PDB entry 6BGA | X-ray diffraction, 2.31 A resolution | chains A and D of the 5 polymer chains in the assembly

# Chain A
Protein: H-2 class II histocompatibility antigen, E-K alpha chain
Source organism: Mus musculus
UniProtKB: P04224 (HA22_MOUSE); residues 1-191 here correspond to UniProt positions 26-216 (UniProt number = residue number + 25)
Sequence (204 residues; each row starts with the number of its first residue; numbers below 1 keep their minus sign (Ala-2 is residue -2)):
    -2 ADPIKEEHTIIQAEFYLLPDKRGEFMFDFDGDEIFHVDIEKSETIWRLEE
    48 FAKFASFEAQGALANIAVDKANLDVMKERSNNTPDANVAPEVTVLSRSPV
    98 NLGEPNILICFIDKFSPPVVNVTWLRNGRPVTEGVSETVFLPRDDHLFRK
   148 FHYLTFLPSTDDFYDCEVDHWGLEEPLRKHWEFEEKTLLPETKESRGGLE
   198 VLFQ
Unresolved in the structure: -2 to 0, 183-201
Differences from the reference sequence: expression tag (-2 to 0, 192-201)
Swiss-Prot annotation at these positions:
  - region: Glu179 to Glu191 (Connecting peptide)
  - glycosylation: Asn118 (N-linked (GlcNAc...) asparagine)
Cystine bridges: Cys107-Cys163
Glycans and other covalent adducts: N-acetylglucosamine (NAG) linked to Asn78, Asn118
Reported in the primary citation:
  - mutagenesis - V65I: increased binding to tetramer staining

# Chain D
Protein: T cell receptor 2B4 beta chain
Source organism: Mus musculus
Sequence (255 residues; each row starts with the number of its first residue; numbering starts at 0):
     0 ADPKVIQTPRYLVKGQGQKAKMRCIPEKGHPVVFWYQQNKNNEFKFLINF
    50 QNQEVLQQIDMTEKRFSAECPSNSPCSLEIQSSEAGDSALYLCASSLNWS
   100 QDTQYFGPGTRLLVLEDLKNVFPPEVAVFEPSEAEISHTQKATLVCLATG
   150 FYPDHVELSWWVNGKEVHSGVCTDPQPLKEQPALNDSRYALSSRLRVSAT
   200 FWQNPRNHFRCQVQFYGLSENDEWTQDRAKPVTQIVSAEAWGRADSRGGL
   250 EVLFQ
Unresolved in the structure: 245-254
Cystine bridges: Cys23-Cys92, Cys69-Cys75, Cys145-Cys210

# Interface between chain A and chain D
Residue-residue contacts (6; chain A residue first):
  Gln57(A) with Gln56(D)
  Ala61(A) with Gln56(D); Trp98(D), hydrophobic
  Ala64(A) with Gln50(D)
  Val65(A) with Gln50(D)
  Ala68(A) with Gln50(D)
Other interface residues (no listed pair), chain D (5 interface residues in all): Glu53, Leu55

# Overview
Chain A and chain D each contribute 5 residues to their interface. N-acetylglucosamine is covalently linked to
Asn78(A) and Asn118(A). From the paper: V65I of chain A increases binding to tetramer staining.
Chain A is H-2 class II histocompatibility antigen, E-K alpha chain and chain D is T cell receptor 2B4 beta
chain, both from Mus musculus; the structure, 2B4 I-Ek TCR-MHC complex with affinity-enhancing Velcro peptide,
was determined by X-ray diffraction.
